7W68 - chains C and F of the 6 polymer chains in the assembly; structure by electron microscopy, 4.40 A resolution (low resolution: residue-level contacts below are approximate; hydrogen-bond / salt-bridge calls are withheld).

[Chain C]
Name: DNA replication licensing factor MCM4
From: Homo sapiens
Notes: EC 3.6.4.12
UniProtKB: P33991 (MCM4_HUMAN); residues -148 to 714 here correspond to UniProt positions 1-863 (UniProt number = residue number + 149)
Sequence (863 residues; row label = number of the first residue in the row; numbers below 1 keep their minus sign (Met-148 is residue -148)):
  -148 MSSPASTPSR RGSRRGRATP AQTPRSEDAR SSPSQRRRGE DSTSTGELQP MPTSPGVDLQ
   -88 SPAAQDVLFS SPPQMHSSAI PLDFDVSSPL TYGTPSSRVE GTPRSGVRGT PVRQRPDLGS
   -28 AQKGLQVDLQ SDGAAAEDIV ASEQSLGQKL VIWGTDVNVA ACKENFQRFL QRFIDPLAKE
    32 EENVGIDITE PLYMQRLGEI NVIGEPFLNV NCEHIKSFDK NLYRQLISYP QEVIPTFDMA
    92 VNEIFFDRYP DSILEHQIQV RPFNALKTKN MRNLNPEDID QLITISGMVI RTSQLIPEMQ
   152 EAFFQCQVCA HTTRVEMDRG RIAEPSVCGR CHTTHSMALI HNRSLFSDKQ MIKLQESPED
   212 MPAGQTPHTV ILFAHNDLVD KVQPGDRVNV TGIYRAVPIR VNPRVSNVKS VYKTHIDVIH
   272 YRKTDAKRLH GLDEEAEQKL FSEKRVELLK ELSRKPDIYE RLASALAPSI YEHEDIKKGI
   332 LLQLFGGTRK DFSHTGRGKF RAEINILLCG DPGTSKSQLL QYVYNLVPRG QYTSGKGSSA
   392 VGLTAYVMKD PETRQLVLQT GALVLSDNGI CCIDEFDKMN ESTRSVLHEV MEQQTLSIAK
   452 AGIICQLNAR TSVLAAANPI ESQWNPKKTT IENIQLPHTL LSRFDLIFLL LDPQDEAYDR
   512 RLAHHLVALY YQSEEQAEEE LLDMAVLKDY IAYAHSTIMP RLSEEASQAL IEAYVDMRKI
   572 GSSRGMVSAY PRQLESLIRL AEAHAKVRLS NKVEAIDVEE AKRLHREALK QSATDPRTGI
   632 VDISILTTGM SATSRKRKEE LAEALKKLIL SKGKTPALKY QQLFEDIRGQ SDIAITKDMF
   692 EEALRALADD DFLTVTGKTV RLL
Disordered / not traced: -148 to 0, 27-43, 273-291, 337-361, 470-488, 522-532, 574-578, 626-714
UniProt features mapped onto this chain:
  - motif: Ser493 to Asp496 (Arginine finger)
  - binding site (ATP): Tyr322, Arg348, Lys367, Ser368, Asn469, Arg494, Arg583, Glu586
  - modified residue: Ser-147 (N-acetylserine), Ser-143 (Phosphoserine), Thr-142 (Phosphothreonine), Thr-130 (Phosphothreonine), Ser-123 (Phosphoserine), Ser-118 (Phosphoserine), Ser-117 (Phosphoserine), Ser-115 (Phosphoserine), Thr-47 (Phosphothreonine), Ser-44 (Phosphoserine), Thr-39 (Phosphothreonine), Ser-29 (Phosphoserine), Ser-18 (Phosphoserine), Ser-7 (Phosphoserine), Ser-4 (Phosphoserine), Lys71 (N6-acetyllysine), Lys301 (N6-acetyllysine), Lys709 (N6-acetyllysine)
  - cross-link (Glycyl lysine isopeptide (Lys-Gly)): Lys290 (interchain with G-Cter in SUMO2), Lys649 (interchain with G-Cter in SUMO2)

[Chain F]
Name: DNA replication licensing factor MCM7
From: Homo sapiens
Notes: EC 3.6.4.12
UniProtKB: P33993 (MCM7_HUMAN); residues -3 to 715 here correspond to UniProt positions 1-719 (UniProt number = residue number + 4)
Sequence (719 residues; row label = number of the first residue in the row; numbers below 1 keep their minus sign (Met-3 is residue -3)):
    -3 MALKDYALEK EKVKKFLQEF YQDDELGKKQ FKYGNQLVRL AHREQVALYV DLDDVAEDDP
    57 ELVDSICENA RRYAKLFADA VQELLPQYKE REVVNKDVLD VYIEHRLMME QRSRDPGMVR
   117 SPQNQYPAEL MRRFELYFQG PSSNKPRVIR EVRADSVGKL VTVRGIVTRV SEVKPKMVVA
   177 TYTCDQCGAE TYQPIQSPTF MPLIMCPSQE CQTNRSGGRL YLQTRGSRFI KFQEMKMQEH
   237 SDQVPVGNIP RSITVLVEGE NTRIAQPGDH VSVTGIFLPI LRTGFRQVVQ GLLSETYLEA
   297 HRIVKMNKSE DDESGAGELT REELRQIAEE DFYEKLAASI APEIYGHEDV KKALLLLLVG
   357 GVDQSPRGMK IRGNINICLM GDPGVAKSQL LSYIDRLAPR SQYTTGRGSS GVGLTAAVLR
   417 DSVSGELTLE GGALVLADQG VCCIDEFDKM AEADRTAIHE VMEQQTISIA KAGILTTLNA
   477 RCSILAAANP AYGRYNPRRS LEQNIQLPAA LLSRFDLLWL IQDRPDRDND LRLAQHITYV
   537 HQHSRQPPSQ FEPLDMKLMR RYIAMCREKQ PMVPESLADY ITAAYVEMRR EAWASKDATY
   597 TSARTLLAIL RLSTALARLR MVDVVEKEDV NEAIRLMEMS KDSLLGDKGQ TARTQRPADV
   657 IFATVRELVS GGRSVRFSEA EQRCVSRGFT PAQFQAALDE YEELNVWQVN ASRTRITFV
Disordered / not traced: -3 to 0, 88-120, 192-213, 306-315, 641-715
Cystine bridges: Cys438-Cys478
UniProt features mapped onto this chain:
  - motif: Ser509 to Asp512 (Arginine finger)
  - binding site (ATP): Tyr341, Gly380, Ala382, Lys383, Ser384, Asn485, Arg510, Arg600
  - modified residue: Ala-2 (N-acetylalanine), Ser117 (Phosphoserine), Ser310 (Phosphoserine), Ser361 (Phosphoserine), Ser496 (Phosphoserine), Ser674 (Phosphoserine)
  - cross-link (Glycyl lysine isopeptide (Lys-Gly)): Lys11 (interchain with G-Cter in SUMO2), Lys24 (interchain with G-Cter in SUMO2)

[Chain C / chain F interface]
Pairs across the interface (59; chain C residue first):
  Trp4(C) with Ala185(F); Glu186(F)
  Gly5(C) with Arg221(F)
  Thr6(C) with Arg221(F)
  Arg123(C) with Arg259(F)
  Asn124(C) with Lys227(F)
  Leu125(C) with Lys227(F)
  Asn126(C) with Lys227(F)
  Pro127(C) with Pro171(F); Phe225(F); Ile226(F); Lys227(F)
  Glu128(C) with Arg129(F); Phe225(F)
  Ile130(C) with Thr220(F); Phe225(F)
  Ile173(C) with Tyr217(F)
  Glu175(C) with Tyr217(F)
  Lys204(C) with Ala468(F)
  Gly215(C) with Thr472(F); Thr473(F)
  Gln216(C) with Arg259(F); Ile260(F); Ala261(F)
  Thr217(C) with Arg259(F); Leu471(F); Thr472(F)
  His219(C) with Arg259(F)
  Lys260(C) with Glu422(F)
  Ser261(C) with Lys172(F); Met173(F)
  Val262(C) with Lys170(F); Pro171(F); Lys172(F); Phe228(F)
  Tyr263(C) with Met173(F); Leu218(F); Thr220(F)
  Pro363(C) with Arg510(F); Arg600(F)
  Gly364(C) with Arg510(F)
  Ser368(C) with Glu459(F)
  Lys387(C) with Glu448(F)
  Asp503(C) with Trp589(F)
  Gln505(C) with Trp589(F)
  Glu507(C) with Val582(F)
  Arg511(C) with Asp575(F); Thr578(F)
  Ala514(C) with Thr578(F); Leu602(F)
  Leu517(C) with Leu602(F)
  Val518(C) with Ala574(F); Thr578(F)
  Leu520(C) with Arg363(F)
  Tyr521(C) with Arg363(F); Met365(F); Glu571(F); Leu603(F); Leu606(F)
Other interface residues (no listed pair), chain C (41 interface residues in all): Tyr80, Ile141, Gln206, Met212, Thr220, Glu426, Asp510
Other interface residues (no listed pair), chain F (47 interface residues in all): Glu168, Val169, Gly184, Gln262, His455, Gly469, Ile470, Arg585, Ala599

[In short]
41 residues of chain C face 47 of chain F across their interface. Curated annotation (UniProt) lists 8
ATP-binding residues on chain C; 8 ATP-binding residues on chain F.
Chain C is DNA replication licensing factor MCM4 and chain F is DNA replication licensing factor MCM7, both
from Homo sapiens; the structure, human single hexameric Mcm2-7 complex, was determined by electron
microscopy.
